Entry 4MLF (X-ray diffraction, 2.20 A resolution); this record covers chains A and B of the 3 polymer chains in the assembly.

[Chain A]
Molecule: Thrombin
From: Homo sapiens
Notes: EC 3.4.21.5; fragment: Thrombin light chain
UniProt: P00734 (THRB_HUMAN); residues 1-14 here correspond to UniProt positions 336-349 (UniProt number = residue number + 335)
Sequence (33 residues; each row starts with the number of its first residue; a row labelled like 14A-14M holds insertion residues (14A, then the next letters in order)):
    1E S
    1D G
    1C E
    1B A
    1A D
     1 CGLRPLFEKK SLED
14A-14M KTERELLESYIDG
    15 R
Unresolved in the structure: 15
Swiss-Prot annotation at these positions:
  - site: Arg-15 (Cleavage)

[Chain B]
Molecule: Thrombin
From: Homo sapiens
Notes: EC 3.4.21.5; fragment: Thrombin heavy chain
UniProt: P00734 (THRB_HUMAN); the construct lacks a stretch of the UniProt sequence and is renumbered around it, so the offset changes along the chain: 16-36 = UniProt 364-384; 37-60 = UniProt 386-409; 61-77 = UniProt 419-435; 78-97 = UniProt 437-456; 7 more segments
Sequence (259 residues; each row starts with the number of its first residue; note: 1 number in that range is skipped by the numbering (no residue carries it; nothing is unmodelled there); a row labelled like 60A-60I holds insertion residues (60A, then the next letters in order)):
    16 IVEGSDAEIG MSPWQVMLFR K
   36A S
    37 PQELLCGASL ISDRWVLTAA HCLL
60A-60I YPPWDKNFT
    61 ENDLLVRIGK HSRTRYE
   77A R
    78 NIEKISMLEK IYIHPRYNWR
   97A E
    98 NLDRNIALMK LKKPVAFSDY IHPVCLPDRE TA
129A-129C ASL
   130 LQAGYKGRVT GWGNLKETWT
149A-149E ANVGK
   150 GQPSVLQVVN LPIVERPVCK DSTRIRITDN MFCAG
  184A Y
   185 KP
186A-186D DEGK
   187 RGDACEGDSG GPFVMKSP
204A-204B FN
   205 NRWYQMGIVS WGE
   219 GCD
  221A R
   222 DGKYGFYTHV FRLKKWIQKV IDQFGE
Differences from the reference sequence: engineered mutation Asn-102 (Asp462 in P00734)
Swiss-Prot annotation at these positions:
  - region: Ala-183 to Val-200 (High affinity receptor-binding region which is also known as the TP508 peptide)
  - active site (Charge relay system): His-57, Ser-195
  - glycosylation: Asn-60G (N-linked (GlcNAc...) (complex) asparagine)
Disulfides: Cys-42/Cys-58, Cys-168/Cys-182, Cys-191/Cys-220
Covalently attached groups: N-acetylglucosamine (NAG) linked to Asn-60G
Ion coordination: Na+: Arg-221A, Lys-224

[How chain A and chain B interact]
Cross-chain cystine bridges: Cys-1(A)/Cys-122(B)
Pairs across the interface - 60 pairs, chain A then chain B:
  Cys-1(A) / His-119(B)
  Cys-1(A) / Pro-120(B)
  Cys-1(A) / Val-121(B)
  Cys-1(A) / Cys-122(B)  disulfide
  Cys-1(A) / Arg-206(B)  hydrogen bond (backbone-side chain)
  Asp-1A(A) / His-119(B)  hydrogen bond (backbone-side chain)
  Asp-1A(A) / Arg-206(B)  salt bridge
  Ser-1E(A) / Asp-125(B)
  Gly-2(A) / Trp-29(B)
  Gly-2(A) / His-119(B)
  Gly-2(A) / Pro-120(B)  hydrogen bond (backbone-backbone)
  Gly-2(A) / Cys-122(B)
  Gly-2(A) / Arg-206(B)
  Gly-2(A) / Trp-207(B)  hydrogen bond (backbone-backbone)
  Leu-3(A) / His-119(B)  hydrogen bond (backbone-side chain)
  Leu-3(A) / Asn-205(B)
  Leu-3(A) / Arg-206(B)
  Arg-4(A) / Gly-25(B)
  Arg-4(A) / Met-26(B)  hydrogen bond (side chain-backbone)
  Arg-4(A) / Pro-28(B)
  Arg-4(A) / Trp-29(B)
  Arg-4(A) / Arg-137(B)
  Arg-4(A) / Trp-207(B)
  Pro-5(A) / Ser-115(B)
  Pro-5(A) / Asp-116(B)
  Leu-6(A) / Ile-24(B)
  Leu-6(A) / Gly-25(B)
  Leu-6(A) / Asp-116(B)
  Phe-7(A) / Glu-23(B)
  Phe-7(A) / Ile-24(B)
  Phe-7(A) / Gly-25(B)
  Phe-7(A) / Met-26(B)  hydrophobic
  Glu-8(A) / Lys-202(B)  salt bridge
  Glu-8(A) / Asn-205(B)
  Glu-8(A) / Trp-207(B)  hydrogen bond
  Lys-9(A) / His-119(B)
  Asp-14(A) / Glu-23(B)
  Asp-14(A) / Met-26(B)
  Asp-14(A) / Arg-137(B)  salt bridge
  Asp-14(A) / Trp-207(B)
  Lys-14A(A) / Glu-23(B)  hydrogen bond (backbone-side chain)
  Thr-14B(A) / Arg-137(B)  hydrogen bond
  Thr-14B(A) / Asn-159(B)  hydrogen bond
  Glu-14C(A) / Arg-137(B)
  Glu-14C(A) / Lys-202(B)  salt bridge
  Glu-14E(A) / Lys-135(B)  salt bridge
  Glu-14E(A) / Asn-159(B)  hydrogen bond
  Glu-14E(A) / Tyr-184A(B)  hydrogen bond
  Glu-14E(A) / Lys-186D(B)  salt bridge
  Leu-14F(A) / Lys-135(B)
  Leu-14F(A) / Gly-136(B)
  Leu-14F(A) / Asn-159(B)
  Leu-14F(A) / Trp-207(B)  hydrophobic
  Ser-14I(A) / Tyr-134(B)
  Ser-14I(A) / Lys-135(B)  hydrogen bond (side chain-backbone)
  Tyr-14J(A) / Leu-129C(B)
  Tyr-14J(A) / Tyr-134(B)  hydrophobic
  Tyr-14J(A) / Met-201(B)
  Tyr-14J(A) / Lys-202(B)  hydrogen bond (side chain-backbone)
  Tyr-14J(A) / Pro-204(B)
Interface residues without a listed pair, chain A (21 interface residues in all): Ala-1B, Leu-14G
Interface residues without a listed pair, chain B (30 interface residues in all): Tyr-117, Gly-133, Asn-204B

[Overview]
The interface between chain A and chain B involves 21 residues on one side and 30 on the other, with 1
disulfide bond, 14 hydrogen bonds and 6 salt bridges. Polar pairs include Asp-1A(A)/Arg-206(B),
Glu-8(A)/Lys-202(B) and Glu-14E(A)/Lys-135(B). Covalently linked N-acetylglucosamine: at Asn-60G(B).
Here chain A is Thrombin and chain B is Thrombin, both from Homo sapiens. Entry 4MLF (Crystal structure for
the complex of thrombin mutant D102N and hirudin) was determined by X-ray diffraction.
